1AVK - chain A; structure by X-ray diffraction, 2.20 A resolution.

Chain A:
Protein: Amine oxidase
From: Arthrobacter globiformis
Notes: EC 1.4.3.6
UniProt: P46881 (PAOX_ARTGO); residues 1-638 here = UniProt positions 1-638
Amino-acid sequence (638 residues; each row starts with the number of its first residue):
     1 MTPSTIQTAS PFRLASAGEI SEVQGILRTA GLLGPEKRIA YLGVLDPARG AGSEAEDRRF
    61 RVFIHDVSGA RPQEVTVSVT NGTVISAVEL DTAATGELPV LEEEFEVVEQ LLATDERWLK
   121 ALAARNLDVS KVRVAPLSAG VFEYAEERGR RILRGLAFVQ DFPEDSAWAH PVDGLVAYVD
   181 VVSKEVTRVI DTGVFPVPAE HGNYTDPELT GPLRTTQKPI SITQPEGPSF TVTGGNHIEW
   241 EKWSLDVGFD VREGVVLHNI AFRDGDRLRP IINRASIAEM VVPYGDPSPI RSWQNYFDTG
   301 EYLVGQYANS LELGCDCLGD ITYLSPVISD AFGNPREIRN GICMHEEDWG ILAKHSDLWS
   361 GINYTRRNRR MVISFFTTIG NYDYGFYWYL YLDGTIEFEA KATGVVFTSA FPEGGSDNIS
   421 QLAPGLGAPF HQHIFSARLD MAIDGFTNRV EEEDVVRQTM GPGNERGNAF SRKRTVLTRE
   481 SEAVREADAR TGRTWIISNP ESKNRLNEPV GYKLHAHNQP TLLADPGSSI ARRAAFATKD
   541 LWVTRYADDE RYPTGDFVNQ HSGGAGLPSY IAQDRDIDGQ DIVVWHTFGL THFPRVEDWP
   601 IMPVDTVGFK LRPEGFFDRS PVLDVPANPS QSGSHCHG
Not modelled in the structure: 1-8, 629-638
Disulfide bonds: Cys317-Cys343
UniProt features mapped onto this chain:
  - active site: Asp298 (Proton acceptor), Tyr382 (Schiff-base intermediate with substrate)
  - binding site (substrate): Tyr296 to Tyr307, Ile379 to Tyr384
  - binding site (Cu cation): His431, His433, His592
  - modified residue: Tyr382 (2',4',5'-topaquinone)
  - mutagenesis: Tyr382 (Y382F: Loss of activity)

Summary:
Curated annotation (UniProt) lists active-site residues Asp298 and Tyr382, 18 substrate-binding residues, 3 Cu
cation-binding residues and one mutagenesis site.
Chain A is Amine oxidase (Arthrobacter globiformis); the structure, Crystal structures of the
copper-containing amine oxidase from arthrobacter globiformis in the holo-and apo-forms: implications for ...,
was determined by X-ray diffraction, deposited together with 1AV4 and 1AVL.
